5S5F - chains A and E of the 6 polymer chains in the assembly; structure by X-ray diffraction, 2.24 A resolution.

Chain A:
Molecule: Tubulin alpha-1B chain
From: Bos taurus
Reference sequence: P81947 (TBA1B_BOVIN); residues 1-451 here = UniProt positions 1-451
Amino-acid sequence (451 residues; each row starts with the number of its first residue):
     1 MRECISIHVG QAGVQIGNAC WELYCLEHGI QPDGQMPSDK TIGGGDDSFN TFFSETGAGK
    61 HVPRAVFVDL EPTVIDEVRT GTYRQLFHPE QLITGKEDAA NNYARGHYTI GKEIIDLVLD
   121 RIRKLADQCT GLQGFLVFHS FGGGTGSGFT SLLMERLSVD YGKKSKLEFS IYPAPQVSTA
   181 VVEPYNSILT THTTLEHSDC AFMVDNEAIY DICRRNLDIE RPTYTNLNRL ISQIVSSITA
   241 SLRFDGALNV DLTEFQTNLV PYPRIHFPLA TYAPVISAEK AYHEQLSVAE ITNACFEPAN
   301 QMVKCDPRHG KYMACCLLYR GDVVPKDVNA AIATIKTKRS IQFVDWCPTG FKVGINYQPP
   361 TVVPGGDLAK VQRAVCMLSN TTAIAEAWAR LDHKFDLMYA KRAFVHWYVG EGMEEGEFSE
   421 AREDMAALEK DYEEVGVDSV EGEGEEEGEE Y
Unresolved in the structure: 438-451
Metal / ion sites: Ca2+: D39, T41, G44, E55
Ligand contacts: GTP (guanosine-5'-triphosphate): G10, Q11, A12, Q15, I16, D69, D98, A99, A100, N101, S140, G142, G143, G144, T145, G146, I171, P173, V177, S178, E183, N206, Y224, L227, N228, I231

Chain E:
Molecule: Stathmin-4
From: Rattus norvegicus
Reference sequence: P63043 (STMN4_RAT); residues 5-145 here correspond to UniProt positions 49-189 (UniProt number = residue number + 44)
Amino-acid sequence (143 residues; each row starts with the number of its first residue):
     3 MADMEVIELN KCTSGQSFEV ILKPPSFDGV PEFNASLPRR RDPSLEEIQK KLEAAEERRK
    63 YQEAELLKHL AEKREHEREV IQKAIEENNN FIKMAKEKLA QKMESNKENR EAHLAAMLER
   123 LQEKDKHAEE VRKNKELKEE ASR
Unresolved in the structure: 3-5, 29-43, 144-145
Differences from the reference sequence: initiating methionine (3); expression tag (4)
Swiss-Prot annotation at these positions:
  - modified residue: S46 (Phosphoserine)

Chain A / chain E interface:
Residue-residue contacts - 54 pairs, chain A then chain E:
  H107(A) with L54(E)
  Y108(A) with A57(E), hydrophobic; R61(E)
  T109(A) with R61(E), hydrogen bond
  K112(A) with E58(E), salt bridge
  E155(A) with I50(E)
  R156(A) with L47(E)
  V159(A) with P45(E)
  H197(A) with D44(E); P45(E)
  D245(A) with C14(E); S16(E), hydrogen bond (backbone-side chain)
  A247(A) with N12(E); S19(E)
  L248(A) with S19(E)
  P325(A) with Q18(E); F20(E), hydrophobic
  N329(A) with M6(E); V8(E); F20(E); V22(E)
  K336(A) with L24(E)
  D345(A) with P27(E); S28(E), hydrogen bond (backbone-backbone)
  C347(A) with P27(E)
  P348(A) with K25(E); P27(E)
  T349(A) with I23(E); L24(E), hydrogen bond (backbone-backbone); K25(E), hydrogen bond (backbone-backbone)
  G350(A) with V22(E)
  F351(A) with E21(E); V22(E), hydrogen bond (backbone-backbone); L24(E), hydrophobic
  K352(A) with F20(E); E21(E), salt bridge
  V353(A) with S19(E); F20(E), hydrogen bond (backbone-backbone)
  G354(A) with Q18(E)
  I355(A) with G17(E); Q18(E), hydrogen bond (backbone-backbone)
  N356(A) with S16(E)
  Y357(A) with T15(E); S16(E), hydrogen bond (backbone-backbone); G17(E); Q18(E), hydrogen bond
  V409(A) with Q64(E), hydrogen bond (backbone-side chain)
  G410(A) with R61(E); Q64(E)
  E411(A) with R61(E), hydrogen bond (backbone-side chain)
  G412(A) with A57(E); R60(E), hydrogen bond (backbone-side chain); R61(E)
  E414(A) with R60(E), salt bridge
Other interface residues (no listed pair), chain A (40 interface residues in all): E113, L152, S158, E196, G246, V328, I332, A333, W346
Other interface residues (no listed pair), chain E (31 interface residues in all): S46, Q51, K53, E55

In short:
The interface between chain A and chain E involves 40 residues on one side and 31 on the other; the contacts
include 13 hydrogen bonds and 3 salt bridges. Among the polar pairs are K112(A)-E58(E), K352(A)-E21(E) and
E414(A)-R60(E). Ligands of chain A: GTP.
Chain A is Tubulin alpha-1B chain (Bos taurus) and chain E is Stathmin-4 (Rattus norvegicus); the structure,
Tubulin-Z87615031-complex, was determined by X-ray diffraction, deposited together with 5S4L, 5S4M, 5S4N,
5S4O, 5S4P, 5S4Q and 52 further entries.
